7S9B - chains A and B; structure by electron microscopy, 4.20 A resolution (low resolution: residue-level contacts below are approximate; hydrogen-bond / salt-bridge calls are withheld).

== Chain A (and B) ==
Molecule: Prestin
Organism: Tursiops truncatus
Notes: chain B of this document is another copy of the same molecule, construct and numbering; everything in this record applies to it too
Reference sequence: D7PC76 (D7PC76_TURTR); numbering as in UniProt (aligned over 1-741)
Chain sequence (741 residues; each row starts with the number of its first residue):
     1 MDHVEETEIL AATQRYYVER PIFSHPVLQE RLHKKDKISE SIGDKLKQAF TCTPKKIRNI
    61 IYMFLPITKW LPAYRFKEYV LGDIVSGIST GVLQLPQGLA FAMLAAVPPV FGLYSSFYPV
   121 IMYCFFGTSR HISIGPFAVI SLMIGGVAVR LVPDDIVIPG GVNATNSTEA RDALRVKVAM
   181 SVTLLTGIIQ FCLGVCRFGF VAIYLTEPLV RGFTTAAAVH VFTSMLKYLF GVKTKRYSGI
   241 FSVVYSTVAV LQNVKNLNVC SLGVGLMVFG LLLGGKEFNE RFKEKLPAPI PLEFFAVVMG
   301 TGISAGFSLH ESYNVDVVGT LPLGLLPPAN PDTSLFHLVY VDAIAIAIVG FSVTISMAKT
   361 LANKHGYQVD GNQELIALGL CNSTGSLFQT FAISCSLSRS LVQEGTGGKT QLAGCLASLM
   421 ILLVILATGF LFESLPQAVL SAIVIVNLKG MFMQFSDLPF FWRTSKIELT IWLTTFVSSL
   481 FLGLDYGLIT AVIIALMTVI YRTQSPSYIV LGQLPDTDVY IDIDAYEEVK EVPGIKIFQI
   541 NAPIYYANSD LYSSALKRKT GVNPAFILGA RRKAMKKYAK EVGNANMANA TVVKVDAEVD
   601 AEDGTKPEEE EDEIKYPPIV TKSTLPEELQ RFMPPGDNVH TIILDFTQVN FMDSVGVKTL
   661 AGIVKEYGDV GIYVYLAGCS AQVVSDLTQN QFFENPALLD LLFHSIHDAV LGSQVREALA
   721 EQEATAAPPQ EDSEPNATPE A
Disordered / not traced: 1-12, 584-615, 723-741
UniProt features mapped onto this chain:
  - motif: I158 to T168 (Involved in motor function)
  - binding site (salicylate): S398
  - site: S398 (Controls the electromotile activity), R399 (Contributes to anion binding)
  - glycosylation (N-linked (GlcNAc...) asparagine): N163, N166
  - mutagenesis: G274 to G275 (Abolishes non-linear capacitance. Does not affect protein expression)

== Chain A / chain B interface ==
Residue-residue contacts (96; chain A residue first):
  T13(A) - E19(B)
  T13(A) - P21(B)
  Q14(A) - E19(B)
  R15(A) - R20(B)
  R15(A) - V715(B)
  Y16(A) - V18(B)
  Y16(A) - E19(B)
  Y16(A) - R20(B)
  Y16(A) - I22(B)
  Y16(A) - D518(B)
  Y16(A) - H707(B)
  Y16(A) - D708(B)
  Y16(A) - L711(B)
  Y17(A) - Y17(B)
  Y17(A) - E19(B)
  V18(A) - Y16(B)
  V18(A) - V18(B)
  E19(A) - T13(B)
  E19(A) - Q14(B)
  E19(A) - Y16(B)
  E19(A) - Y17(B)
  R20(A) - R15(B)
  R20(A) - Y16(B)
  R20(A) - D518(B)
  P21(A) - T13(B)
  I22(A) - Y16(B)
  R31(A) - E528(B)
  L32(A) - Y526(B)
  L32(A) - E528(B)
  H33(A) - A525(B)
  H33(A) - Y526(B)
  H33(A) - E528(B)
  K34(A) - A525(B)
  K34(A) - E527(B)
  K35(A) - I523(B)
  K35(A) - D524(B)
  K35(A) - A525(B)
  K35(A) - Y526(B)
  K35(A) - E527(B)
  K37(A) - D524(B)
  I203(A) - A547(B)
  Y204(A) - Q504(B)
  T206(A) - Y546(B)
  T206(A) - V655(B)
  T464(A) - Q689(B)
  A495(A) - Y546(B)
  L496(A) - Y546(B)
  V499(A) - I500(B)
  V499(A) - Y546(B)
  I500(A) - V499(B)
  R502(A) - F651(B)
  R502(A) - M652(B)
  Q504(A) - Y204(B)
  D518(A) - Y16(B)
  D518(A) - R20(B)
  V519(A) - H704(B)
  I521(A) - H704(B)
  I523(A) - K35(B)
  D524(A) - K35(B)
  D524(A) - K37(B)
  A525(A) - H33(B)
  A525(A) - K34(B)
  A525(A) - K35(B)
  Y526(A) - L32(B)
  Y526(A) - H33(B)
  Y526(A) - K35(B)
  E527(A) - K34(B)
  E527(A) - K35(B)
  E528(A) - R31(B)
  E528(A) - L32(B)
  E528(A) - H33(B)
  N541(A) - N650(B)
  P543(A) - N650(B)
  Y546(A) - T206(B)
  Y546(A) - A495(B)
  Y546(A) - L496(B)
  Y546(A) - V499(B)
  A547(A) - I203(B)
  T647(A) - T647(B)
  T647(A) - Q648(B)
  Q648(A) - T647(B)
  Q648(A) - N650(B)
  N650(A) - N541(B)
  N650(A) - P543(B)
  N650(A) - Q648(B)
  N650(A) - N650(B)
  F651(A) - R502(B)
  M652(A) - R502(B)
  V655(A) - T206(B)
  Q689(A) - T464(B)
  H704(A) - V519(B)
  H704(A) - I521(B)
  H707(A) - Y16(B)
  D708(A) - Y16(B)
  L711(A) - Y16(B)
  V715(A) - R15(B)
Interface residues without a listed pair, chain A (59 interface residues in all): F23, R463, M497, L514, A542, Y545, D653, S705
Interface residues without a listed pair, chain B (60 interface residues in all): F23, R463, M497, L514, A542, Y545, D653, N690, S705

== In short ==
59 residues of chain A and 60 residues of chain B are in contact. From UniProt: salicylate-binding residue
S398(A) and 2 mutagenesis sites on chain A.
Both chains are Prestin (Tursiops truncatus). Entry 7S9B (Cryo-EM Structure of dolphin Prestin: Sensor Down I
(Expanded) state) was determined by electron microscopy together with 7S8X, 7S9A, 7S9C, 7S9D and 7S9E from the
same study.
